PDB entry 6UTH | electron microscopy, 3.40 A resolution | chains Z and M of the 35 polymer chains in the assembly

[Chain Z (and M)]
Protein: Proteasome subunit beta
Organism: Thermoplasma acidophilum
Notes: EC 3.4.25.1; chain M of this document is another copy of the same molecule, construct and numbering; everything in this record applies to it too
UniProt: P28061 (PSB_THEAC); residues 1-203 here correspond to UniProt positions 9-211 (UniProt number = residue number + 8)
Sequence (203 residues; each row starts with the number of its first residue):
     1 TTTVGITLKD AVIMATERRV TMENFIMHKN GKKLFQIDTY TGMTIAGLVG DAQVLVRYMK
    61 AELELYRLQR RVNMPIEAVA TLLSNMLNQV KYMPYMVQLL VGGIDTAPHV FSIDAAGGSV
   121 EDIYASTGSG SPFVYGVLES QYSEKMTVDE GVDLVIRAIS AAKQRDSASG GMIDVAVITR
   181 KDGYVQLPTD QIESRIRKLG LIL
UniProt features mapped onto this chain:
  - active site: Thr-1 (Nucleophile)

[How chain Z and chain M interact]
Residue-residue contacts (19):
  Asn-24(Z) / Ser-167(M)
  Phe-25(Z) / Phe-133(M)  hydrophobic
  Ile-26(Z) / Gln-164(M)
  Ile-26(Z) / Arg-165(M)
  Ile-26(Z) / Asp-166(M)
  Ile-26(Z) / Ser-167(M)
  Met-27(Z) / Arg-165(M)  hydrogen bond (backbone-side chain)
  Lys-29(Z) / Gln-164(M)  hydrogen bond
  Lys-29(Z) / Arg-165(M)
  Phe-133(Z) / Phe-25(M)  hydrophobic
  Gln-164(Z) / Ile-26(M)
  Gln-164(Z) / Lys-29(M)  hydrogen bond
  Arg-165(Z) / Ile-26(M)
  Arg-165(Z) / Met-27(M)  hydrogen bond (side chain-backbone)
  Arg-165(Z) / Lys-29(M)
  Asp-166(Z) / Ile-26(M)
  Ser-167(Z) / Asn-24(M)
  Ser-167(Z) / Ile-26(M)
  Leu-203(Z) / Leu-203(M)
Interface residues without a listed pair, chain Z (12 interface residues in all): His-28
Interface residues without a listed pair, chain M (12 interface residues in all): His-28

[In short]
Chain Z and chain M each contribute 12 residues to their interface; the contacts include 4 hydrogen bonds.
Polar contacts include Met-27(Z)/Arg-165(M) and Lys-29(Z)/Gln-164(M). UniProt lists active-site residue
Thr-1(Z) on chain Z.
Chain Z and chain M are both Proteasome subunit beta (Thermoplasma acidophilum); the structure, Allosteric
coupling between alpha-rings of 20S proteasome, 20S proteasome singly capped with a PA26/E102A_PANc, together
with ..., was determined by electron microscopy (same publication as 6UTF, 6UTG, 6UTI and 6UTJ).
